Entry 2V6T (X-ray diffraction, 3.10 A resolution); this record covers chains A and B.

== Chain A (and B) ==
Name: Pterin-4A-carbinolamine dehydratase
Organism: Toxoplasma gondii
Notes: EC 4.2.1.96; chain B of this document is another copy of the same molecule, construct and numbering; everything in this record applies to it too
Reference sequence: Q2Q449 (Q2Q449_TOXGO); residues 1-104 here = UniProt positions 1-104
Sequence (106 residues; row label = number of the first residue in the row; numbers below 1 keep their minus sign (Gly-1 is residue -1)):
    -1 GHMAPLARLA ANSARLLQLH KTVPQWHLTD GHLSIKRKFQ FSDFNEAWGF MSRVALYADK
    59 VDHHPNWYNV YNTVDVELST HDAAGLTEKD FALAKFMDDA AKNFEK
Not modelled in the structure: -1 to 4, 104 (chain B: -1 to 3, 104)
Small-molecule neighbours: quinonoid 7,8-tetrahydrobiopterin (H2B; 2-amino-6-(1,2-dihydroxy-propyl)-7,8-dihydro-6H-pteridin-4-one): Asp60, His61, His62, Ser77, Thr78, His79, Asp80

== Chain A / chain B interface ==
Contacting residue pairs (32):
  Phe42(A) with Ala53(B); Asp57(B); His62(B)
  Trp46(A) with Trp46(B), hydrophobic; Met49(B), hydrophobic; Ser50(B); Ala53(B); Trp65(B), hydrophobic
  Met49(A) with Trp46(B), hydrophobic
  Ser50(A) with Trp46(B)
  Ala53(A) with Trp46(B)
  Asp57(A) with Phe42(B); Asn43(B)
  His62(A) with Phe42(B); Tyr69(B)
  Pro63(A) with Asn67(B); Val68(B)
  Asn64(A) with Tyr66(B), hydrogen bond; Asn67(B); Val68(B)
  Trp65(A) with Trp46(B), hydrophobic; Tyr66(B); Asn67(B), hydrogen bond (backbone-backbone)
  Tyr66(A) with Asn64(B), hydrogen bond; Trp65(B); Tyr66(B), hydrophobic
  Asn67(A) with Pro63(B); Asn64(B); Trp65(B), hydrogen bond
  Val68(A) with Pro63(B); Asn64(B)
  Tyr69(A) with His62(B)
Other interface residues (no listed pair), chain A (15 interface residues in all): Asn43

== Summary ==
The chain A/chain B interface involves 15 residues from each chain; the contacts include 4 hydrogen bonds.
Polar pairs include Asn64(A)-Tyr66(B) and Asn67(A)-Trp65(B). Chain A binds quinonoid 7,8-tetrahydrobiopterin.
Chain A and chain B are both Pterin-4A-carbinolamine dehydratase (Toxoplasma gondii); the structure, Crystal
structure of a complex of pterin-4a-carbinolamine dehydratase from Toxoplasma gondii with
7,8-dihydrobiopterin, was determined by X-ray diffraction, deposited together with 2V6S and 2V6U.
